PDB entry 3ZE2 | X-ray diffraction, 2.35 A resolution | chains B and I of the 5 polymer chains in the assembly

== Chain B ==
Name: Integrin beta-3
From: Homo sapiens
UniProtKB: P05106 (ITB3_HUMAN); residues 1-472 here correspond to UniProt positions 27-498 (UniProt number = residue number + 26)
Amino-acid sequence (472 residues; row label = number of the first residue in the row):
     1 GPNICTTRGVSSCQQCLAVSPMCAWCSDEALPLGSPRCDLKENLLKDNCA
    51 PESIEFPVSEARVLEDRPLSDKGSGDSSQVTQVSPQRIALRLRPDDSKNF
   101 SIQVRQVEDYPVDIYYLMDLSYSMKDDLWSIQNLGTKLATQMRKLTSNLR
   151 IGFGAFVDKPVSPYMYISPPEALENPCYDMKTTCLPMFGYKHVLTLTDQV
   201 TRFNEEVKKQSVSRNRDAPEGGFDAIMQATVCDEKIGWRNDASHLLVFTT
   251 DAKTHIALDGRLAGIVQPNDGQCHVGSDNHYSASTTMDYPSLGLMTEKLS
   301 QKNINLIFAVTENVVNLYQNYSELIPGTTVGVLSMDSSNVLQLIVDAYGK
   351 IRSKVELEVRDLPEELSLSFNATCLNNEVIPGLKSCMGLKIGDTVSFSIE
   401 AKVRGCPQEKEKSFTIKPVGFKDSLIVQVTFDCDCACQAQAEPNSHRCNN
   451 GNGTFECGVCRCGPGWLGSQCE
Unresolved in the structure: 1-2, 472
Disulfide bonds: Cys5-Cys23, Cys13-Cys435, Cys16-Cys38, Cys26-Cys49, Cys177-Cys184, Cys232-Cys273, Cys374-Cys386, Cys406-Cys433, Cys437-Cys457, Cys448-Cys460, Cys462-Cys471
Covalent attachments: N-acetylglucosamine (NAG) linked to Asn320
Bound ions: Mn2+ site 1: Ser121, Ser123, Glu220 (shared with Asp495(I) of chain I); Mn2+ site 2: Ser123, Asp251; Mn2+ site 3: Asp158, Asn215, Asp217, Pro219, Glu220
UniProt features mapped onto this chain:
  - region: Cys177 to Cys184 (Involved in CX3CL1-, NRG1-, FGF1- and IGF1-binding), Gln267 to Met287 (CX3CL1-binding)
  - binding site (Mg(2+)): Ser121, Ser123, Glu220
  - binding site (Ca(2+)): Ser123, Asp126, Asp127, Asp158, Asn215, Asp217, Pro219, Glu220, Asp251, Met335
  - glycosylation (N-linked (GlcNAc...) asparagine): Asn99, Asn320, Asn371, Asn452
What the authors report for this chain:
  - Mn2+ coordination: Ser123
  - Mn2+ coordination through a water molecule: Asp126, Asp127
  - binding site for Rgd peptide (chain I): Tyr122, Ser123, Arg214

== Chain I ==
Name: Rgd peptide
Amino-acid sequence (6 residues; row label = number of the first residue in the row):
   492 GRGDSP
Bound ions: Mn2+: Asp495 (shared with Ser121(B), Ser123(B), Glu220(B) of chain B)

== Interface between chain B and chain I ==
Contacting residue pairs (14; chain B residue first):
  Ser121(B) - Asp495(I)  hydrogen bond
  Tyr122(B) - Asp495(I)  hydrogen bond (backbone-side chain)
  Tyr122(B) - Pro497(I)
  Ser123(B) - Asp495(I)  hydrogen bond (backbone-side chain)
  Ser123(B) - Ser496(I)
  Ser123(B) - Pro497(I)
  Arg214(B) - Asp495(I)
  Asn215(B) - Asp495(I)  hydrogen bond
  Arg216(B) - Gly494(I)
  Arg216(B) - Asp495(I)  hydrogen bond (backbone-backbone)
  Ala218(B) - Arg493(I)
  Ala218(B) - Gly494(I)
  Ala218(B) - Asp495(I)
  Glu220(B) - Asp495(I)
Also at the interface, not in a pair above, chain B (10 interface residues in all): Tyr166, Asp217
Also at the interface, not in a pair above, chain I (6 interface residues in all): Gly492
From the paper, about this interface:
  - interface residues, chain B: Tyr122(B), Ser123(B), Arg214(B)

== Overview ==
10 residues of chain B face 6 of chain I across their interface, with 5 hydrogen bonds. Among the polar pairs
are Ser121(B)-Asp495(I), Tyr122(B)-Asp495(I) and Ser123(B)-Asp495(I). Covalently linked N-acetylglucosamine:
at Asn320(B). The paper reports a binding site for Rgd peptide (chain I) at Tyr122(B), Ser123(B) and
Arg214(B); interface residues Tyr122(B), Ser123(B) and Arg214(B).
Chain B is Integrin beta-3 (Homo sapiens) and chain I is Rgd peptide; the structure, Integrin alphaIIB beta3
headpiece and RGD peptide complex, was determined by X-ray diffraction together with 3ZDX, 3ZDY, 3ZDZ, 3ZE0
and 3ZE1 from the same study.
